8WH5 - chains D and J of the 11 polymer chains in the assembly; structure by electron microscopy, 3.58 A resolution.

# Chain D
Protein: Histone H2B.6
Source organism: Arabidopsis thaliana
UniProt: O23629 (H2B6_ARATH); residues 0-149 here correspond to UniProt positions 1-150 (UniProt number = residue number + 1)
Sequence (150 residues; numbered 0 to 149; the number before each row is that of its first residue; numbering starts at 0):
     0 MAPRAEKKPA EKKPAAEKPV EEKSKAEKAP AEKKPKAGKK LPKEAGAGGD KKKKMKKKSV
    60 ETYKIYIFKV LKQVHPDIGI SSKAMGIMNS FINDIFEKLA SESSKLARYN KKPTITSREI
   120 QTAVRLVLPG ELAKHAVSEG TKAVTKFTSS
Unresolved in the structure: 0-60
UniProt features mapped onto this chain:
  - modified residue: Ala1 (N,N,N-trimethylalanine), Lys6 (N6-acetyllysine), Lys11 (N6-acetyllysine), Lys12 (N6,N6-dimethyllysine), Lys27 (N6-acetyllysine), Lys32 (N6-acetyllysine), Lys38 (N6-acetyllysine), Lys39 (N6-acetyllysine)
  - cross-link: Lys145 (Glycyl lysine isopeptide (Lys-Gly) (interchain with G-Cter in ubiquitin))

# Chain J
Molecule: antisense strand (167-nt DNA)
Sequence (167 nucleotides; row label = number of the first residue in the row; numbers below 1 keep their minus sign (DT-19 is residue -19)):
   -19 TCAGCGACAC CGGCACTGGA ATCGGATGTA TATATCTGAC ACGTGCCTGG AGACTAGGGA
    41 GTAATCCCCT TGGGCGGTTA AACGCGGGGG ACAGCGCGTA CGTGCGTTTA AGCGGTGCTA
   101 GAGCTGTCTA CGACCAATTG AGCGGCCTCG GCACCGGGAT TCTCGAT
Unresolved in the structure: -19 to 13, 147

# Chain D / chain J interface
Pairs across the interface - 7 pairs, chain D then chain J:
  Phe67(D) with DC20(J), phosphate contact
  Ile79(D) with DA19(J), phosphate contact
  Ser80(D) with DA19(J), phosphate contact
  Ser81(D) with DA19(J), hydrogen bond to the phosphate
  Lys111(D) with DG39(J), phosphate contact
  Pro112(D) with DG39(J), phosphate contact
  Thr113(D) with DG39(J), hydrogen bond to the phosphate
Also at the interface, not in a pair above, chain D (8 interface residues in all): Gly78
Also at the interface, not in a pair above, chain J (5 interface residues in all): DG18, DG38

# Overview
Chain D and chain J form an interface of 8 and 5 residues respectively, with 2 hydrogen bonds. Polar contacts
include Ser81(D)-DA19(J) and Thr113(D)-DG39(J).
Here chain D is Histone H2B.6 (Arabidopsis thaliana) and chain J is antisense strand (167-nt DNA). Entry 8WH5
(Structure of DDM1-nucleosome complex in the apo state) was determined by electron microscopy (same
publication as 8WH8, 8WH9, 8WHA and 8WHB).
